Entry 9CGC (electron microscopy, 3.61 A resolution); this record covers chains K and L of the 39 polymer chains in the assembly.

[Chain K]
Protein: 26S proteasome regulatory subunit 6B homolog
Organism: Saccharomyces cerevisiae
Reference sequence: P33298 (PRS6B_YEAST); numbering as in UniProt (aligned over 1-428)
Sequence (428 residues; each row starts with the number of its first residue):
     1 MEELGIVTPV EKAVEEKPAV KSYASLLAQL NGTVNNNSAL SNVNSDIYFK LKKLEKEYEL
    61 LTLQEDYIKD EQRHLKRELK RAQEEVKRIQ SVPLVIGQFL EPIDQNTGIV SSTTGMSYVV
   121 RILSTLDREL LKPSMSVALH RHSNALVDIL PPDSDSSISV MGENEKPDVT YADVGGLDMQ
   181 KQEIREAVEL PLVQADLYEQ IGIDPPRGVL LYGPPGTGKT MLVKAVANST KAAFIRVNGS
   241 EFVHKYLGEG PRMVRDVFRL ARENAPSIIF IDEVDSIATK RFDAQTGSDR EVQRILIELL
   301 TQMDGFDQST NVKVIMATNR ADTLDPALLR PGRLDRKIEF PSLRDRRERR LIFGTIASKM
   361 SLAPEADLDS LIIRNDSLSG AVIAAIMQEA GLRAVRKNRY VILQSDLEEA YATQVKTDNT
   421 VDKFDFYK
Not modelled in the structure: 1-45
Ion coordination: Mg2+: Thr-220 (together with ATP)
Small-molecule neighbours: ATP (adenosine-5'-triphosphate): Asp-173, Val-174, Gly-175, Leu-177, Pro-215, Gly-216, Thr-217, Gly-218, Lys-219, Thr-220, Met-221, Glu-273, Asn-319, Ile-352, Ile-356, Gly-380, Ala-381, Ala-384
Swiss-Prot annotation at these positions:
  - binding site (ATP): Gly-213 to Thr-220
  - modified residue: Met-1 (N-acetylmethionine)
  - cross-link: Lys-280 (Glycyl lysine isopeptide (Lys-Gly) (interchain with G-Cter in ubiquitin))

[Chain L]
Protein: 26S proteasome subunit RPT4
Organism: Saccharomyces cerevisiae
Reference sequence: P53549 (PRS10_YEAST); numbering as in UniProt (aligned over 1-437)
Sequence (437 residues; row label = number of the first residue in the row):
     1 MSEEQDPLLA GLGETSGDNH TQQSHEQQPE QPQETEEHHE EEPSRVDPEQ EAHNKALNQF
    61 KRKLLEHRRY DDQLKQRRQN IRDLEKLYDK TENDIKALQS IGQLIGEVMK ELSEEKYIVK
   121 ASSGPRYIVG VRNSVDRSKL KKGVRVTLDI TTLTIMRILP RETDPLVYNM TSFEQGEITF
   181 DGIGGLTEQI RELREVIELP LKNPEIFQRV GIKPPKGVLL YGPPGTGKTL LAKAVAATIG
   241 ANFIFSPASG IVDKYIGESA RIIREMFAYA KEHEPCIIFM DEVDAIGGRR FSEGTSADRE
   301 IQRTLMELLT QMDGFDNLGQ TKIIMATNRP DTLDPALLRP GRLDRKVEIP LPNEAGRLEI
   361 FKIHTAKVKK TGEFDFEAAV KMSDGFNGAD IRNCATEAGF FAIRDDRDHI NPDDLMKAVR
   421 KVAEVKKLEG TIEYQKL
Not modelled in the structure: 1-78
Ion coordination: Mg2+: Thr-229 (together with ATP)
Small-molecule neighbours:
  - ATP (adenosine-5'-triphosphate), molecule 1: Gly-182, Ile-183, Gly-184, Leu-186, Pro-223, Pro-224, Gly-225, Thr-226, Gly-227, Lys-228, Thr-229, Leu-230, Glu-282, Asn-328, Ile-360, His-364, Gly-388, Ala-389, Arg-392
  - ATP, molecule 2: Asp-313, Ala-336, Arg-339, Arg-342
Swiss-Prot annotation at these positions:
  - binding site (ATP): Gly-222 to Thr-229
  - modified residue: Ser-2 (N-acetylserine)

[Chain K / chain L interface]
Contacting residue pairs - 91 pairs, chain K then chain L:
  Val-92(K) / Lys-116(L)
  Val-92(K) / Ile-128(L)
  Val-92(K) / Val-129(L)
  Val-92(K) / Gly-130(L)
  Pro-93(K) / Ile-128(L)
  Leu-94(K) / Arg-126(L)
  Leu-94(K) / Tyr-127(L)
  Leu-94(K) / Ile-128(L)  hydrogen bond (backbone-backbone)
  Val-95(K) / Arg-126(L)
  Val-95(K) / Tyr-127(L)  hydrophobic
  Ile-96(K) / Ile-118(L)  hydrophobic
  Ile-96(K) / Arg-126(L)
  Ile-96(K) / Ile-128(L)  hydrophobic
  Thr-113(K) / Pro-125(L)
  Thr-113(K) / Arg-126(L)
  Arg-141(K) / Thr-151(L)
  Leu-150(K) / Leu-112(L)  hydrophobic
  Asp-153(K) / Lys-110(L)
  Ser-154(K) / Lys-110(L)
  Ser-154(K) / Leu-112(L)
  Ser-154(K) / Ile-118(L)
  Asp-155(K) / Arg-126(L)  salt bridge
  Ser-156(K) / Lys-142(L)  hydrogen bond (backbone-side chain)
  Ser-157(K) / Arg-126(L)
  Ser-159(K) / Lys-142(L)
  Met-161(K) / Phe-315(L)  hydrophobic
  Asp-168(K) / Asn-317(L)
  Pro-215(K) / Ala-336(L)  hydrophobic
  Gly-216(K) / Arg-339(L)
  Thr-220(K) / Asp-313(L)
  Val-223(K) / Phe-315(L)  hydrophobic
  Lys-224(K) / Gly-314(L)
  Lys-224(K) / Phe-315(L)
  Ala-227(K) / Phe-315(L)  hydrophobic
  Phe-234(K) / Phe-315(L)  hydrophobic
  Arg-236(K) / Phe-315(L)  hydrogen bond (side chain-backbone)
  Asn-238(K) / Thr-310(L)  hydrogen bond
  Ser-240(K) / Arg-303(L)
  Ser-240(K) / Glu-307(L)  hydrogen bond
  Glu-241(K) / Arg-264(L)
  Val-243(K) / Ile-256(L)  hydrophobic
  Val-243(K) / Arg-303(L)
  His-244(K) / Ile-256(L)
  Lys-245(K) / Ile-256(L)  hydrogen bond (backbone-backbone)
  Lys-245(K) / Glu-258(L)  salt bridge
  Tyr-246(K) / Gly-124(L)
  Tyr-246(K) / Pro-125(L)
  Arg-252(K) / Arg-126(L)
  Phe-270(K) / Phe-315(L)  hydrophobic
  Glu-273(K) / Met-306(L)
  Glu-273(K) / Thr-310(L)
  Glu-273(K) / Arg-342(L)  salt bridge
  Asp-275(K) / Arg-290(L)  salt bridge
  Asp-275(K) / Met-306(L)
  Ser-276(K) / Arg-303(L)  hydrogen bond (backbone-side chain)
  Ser-276(K) / Met-306(L)
  Arg-281(K) / Glu-293(L)  hydrogen bond (side chain-backbone)
  Arg-281(K) / Gly-294(L)  hydrogen bond (side chain-backbone)
  Arg-281(K) / Arg-299(L)
  Asp-283(K) / Ser-296(L)  hydrogen bond
  Thr-286(K) / Ser-296(L)
  Gly-287(K) / Ile-256(L)
  Ser-288(K) / Ile-256(L)
  Asp-289(K) / Arg-299(L)  salt bridge
  Val-292(K) / Arg-303(L)
  Asn-319(K) / Ala-336(L)
  Arg-320(K) / Arg-290(L)  hydrogen bond (side chain-backbone)
  Thr-323(K) / Ser-292(L)
  Met-360(K) / Val-210(L)
  Met-360(K) / Gly-211(L)
  Met-360(K) / Ile-212(L)  hydrophobic
  Ser-361(K) / Arg-209(L)  hydrogen bond (side chain-backbone)
  Ser-361(K) / Val-210(L)  hydrogen bond (side chain-backbone)
  Ala-381(K) / Arg-339(L)
  Ala-381(K) / Pro-340(L)
  Val-382(K) / Pro-340(L)
  Ala-385(K) / Pro-340(L)  hydrophobic
  Gln-388(K) / Lys-213(L)
  Gln-388(K) / Pro-214(L)
  Gln-388(K) / Pro-215(L)
  Gln-388(K) / Asp-344(L)  hydrogen bond
  Glu-389(K) / Arg-345(L)  salt bridge
  Gly-391(K) / Ile-212(L)
  Leu-392(K) / Phe-207(L)  hydrophobic
  Val-395(K) / Ile-206(L)  hydrophobic
  Arg-396(K) / Glu-195(L)  salt bridge
  Tyr-400(K) / Arg-209(L)
  Tyr-400(K) / Val-210(L)
  Gln-414(K) / Pro-340(L)
  Lys-416(K) / Leu-437(L)  hydrogen bond (side chain-backbone)
  Asn-419(K) / Gln-435(L)
Also at the interface, not in a pair above, chain K (70 interface residues in all): Thr-114, Asp-148, Pro-151, Ile-158, Pro-167, Glu-249, Thr-279, Ile-402, Thr-417
Also at the interface, not in a pair above, chain L (61 interface residues in all): Met-109, Ser-123, Ile-150, Thr-152, Leu-153, Arg-191, Glu-192, Leu-199, Gly-257, Phe-291, Gln-311, Pro-335, Lys-436

[In short]
70 residues of chain K and 61 residues of chain L are in contact; the contacts include 15 hydrogen bonds and 7
salt bridges. Polar pairs include Asp-155(K)/Arg-126(L), Lys-245(K)/Glu-258(L) and Glu-273(K)/Arg-342(L). One
ATP molecule is bound between chain K and chain L.
Here chain K is 26S proteasome regulatory subunit 6B homolog and chain L is 26S proteasome subunit RPT4, both
from Saccharomyces cerevisiae. Entry 9CGC (Yeast 26S proteasome non-substrate-engaged (S1 state)) was
determined by electron microscopy.
